3T56 - chains B and C of the 3 polymer chains in the assembly; structure by X-ray diffraction, 3.42 A resolution.

Chain B (and C):
Name: Cation efflux system protein CusB
Organism: Escherichia coli
Notes: chain C of this document is another copy of the same molecule, construct and numbering; everything in this record applies to it too
UniProtKB: P77239 (CUSB_ECOLI); residues 78-407 here = UniProt positions 78-407
Amino-acid sequence (336 residues; row label = number of the first residue in the row):
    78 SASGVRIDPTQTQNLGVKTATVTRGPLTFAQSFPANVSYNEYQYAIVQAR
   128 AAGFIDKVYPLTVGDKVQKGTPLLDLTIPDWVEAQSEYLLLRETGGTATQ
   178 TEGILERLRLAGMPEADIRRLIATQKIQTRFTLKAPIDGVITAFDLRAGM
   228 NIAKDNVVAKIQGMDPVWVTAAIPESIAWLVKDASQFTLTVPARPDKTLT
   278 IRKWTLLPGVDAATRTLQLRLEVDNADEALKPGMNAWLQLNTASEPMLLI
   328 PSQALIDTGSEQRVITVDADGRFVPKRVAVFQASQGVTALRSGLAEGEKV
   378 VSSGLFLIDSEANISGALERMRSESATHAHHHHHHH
Not modelled in the structure: 78, 401-413 (chain C: 78, 403-413)
Construct notes: expression tag (408-413)

Chain B / chain C interface:
Pairs across the interface (79):
  S80(B) - D85(C)
  S80(B) - T87(C)  hydrogen bond (backbone-side chain)
  V82(B) - N91(C)
  R83(B) - T87(C)
  R83(B) - Q90(C)  hydrogen bond
  R83(B) - N91(C)  hydrogen bond
  I84(B) - N91(C)  hydrogen bond (backbone-side chain)
  P86(B) - Q90(C)
  P86(B) - N91(C)
  P86(B) - G93(C)
  E118(B) - T139(C)  hydrogen bond
  E118(B) - R224(C)  hydrogen bond (backbone-side chain)
  Y119(B) - P137(C)
  Y119(B) - L138(C)
  Y119(B) - T139(C)
  Y119(B) - D142(C)  hydrogen bond
  Y121(B) - R224(C)
  Y121(B) - A225(C)
  A122(B) - A225(C)
  I123(B) - R224(C)
  I123(B) - A225(C)  hydrogen bond (backbone-backbone)
  I123(B) - G226(C)
  I123(B) - M227(C)  hydrogen bond (backbone-backbone)
  V124(B) - G226(C)
  Q125(B) - G226(C)  hydrogen bond (backbone-backbone)
  Q125(B) - M227(C)
  Q125(B) - N228(C)  hydrogen bond (side chain-backbone)
  A126(B) - N228(C)  hydrogen bond (backbone-side chain)
  R127(B) - F131(C)
  R127(B) - N228(C)
  R186(B) - F131(C)
  R186(B) - T154(C)
  R186(B) - T206(C)  hydrogen bond
  L187(B) - F131(C)
  L187(B) - T154(C)
  L187(B) - P156(C)  hydrophobic
  L187(B) - V159(C)  hydrophobic
  L187(B) - T206(C)
  K231(B) - N228(C)  hydrogen bond (backbone-side chain)
  E252(B) - P269(C)
  E252(B) - A270(C)
  E252(B) - M311(C)
  E252(B) - N312(C)  hydrogen bond (side chain-backbone)
  S253(B) - P269(C)
  S253(B) - A270(C)
  A255(B) - A270(C)
  A255(B) - R271(C)
  A255(B) - M311(C)  hydrophobic
  W256(B) - A270(C)  hydrogen bond (backbone-backbone)
  W256(B) - R271(C)
  W256(B) - P272(C)
  W256(B) - D273(C)
  K259(B) - R271(C)
  L283(B) - K308(C)
  L284(B) - G141(C)
  L284(B) - K308(C)
  P285(B) - G141(C)
  P285(B) - V217(C)  hydrophobic
  P285(B) - M241(C)  hydrophobic
  P285(B) - K308(C)
  P285(B) - P309(C)
  G286(B) - P309(C)
  V287(B) - P309(C)  hydrogen bond (backbone-backbone)
  V287(B) - G310(C)
  V287(B) - M311(C)
  R292(B) - N113(C)  hydrogen bond
  R292(B) - G310(C)  hydrogen bond (side chain-backbone)
  R292(B) - N312(C)  hydrogen bond
  L294(B) - K308(C)
  R297(B) - T139(C)
  R297(B) - D142(C)  salt bridge
  F358(B) - P272(C)
  F358(B) - D273(C)
  Q359(B) - P269(C)
  Q359(B) - P272(C)
  R368(B) - P272(C)
  E396(B) - K95(C)  salt bridge
  R399(B) - K95(C)  hydrogen bond (backbone-side chain)
  S400(B) - K95(C)
Also at the interface, not in a pair above, chain B (39 interface residues in all): G81, G189, W245
Also at the interface, not in a pair above, chain C (38 interface residues in all): L92, Y116, V140, K143

Overview:
39 residues of chain B and 38 residues of chain C are in contact; the contacts include 21 hydrogen bonds and 2
salt bridges. Among the polar pairs are R297(B)-D142(C), E396(B)-K95(C) and S80(B)-T87(C).
Chain B and chain C are both Cation efflux system protein CusB (Escherichia coli); the structure, Crystal
structure of the pre-extrusion state of the CusBA adaptor-transporter complex, was determined by X-ray
diffraction together with 3T51, 3T53, 4DNT and 4DOP from the same study.
